Entry 7PZK (electron microscopy, 3.10 A resolution); this record covers chains B and C of the 4 polymer chains in the assembly.

== Chain B (and C) ==
Protein: Capsid protein
Source organism: Hepatitis B virus genotype D subtype ayw (isolate France/Tiollais/1979)
Notes: chain C of this document is another copy of the same molecule, construct and numbering; everything in this record applies to it too
UniProtKB: P03146 (CAPSD_HBVD3); residue numbers follow UniProt; this construct covers 1-183
Amino-acid sequence (183 residues; each row starts with the number of its first residue):
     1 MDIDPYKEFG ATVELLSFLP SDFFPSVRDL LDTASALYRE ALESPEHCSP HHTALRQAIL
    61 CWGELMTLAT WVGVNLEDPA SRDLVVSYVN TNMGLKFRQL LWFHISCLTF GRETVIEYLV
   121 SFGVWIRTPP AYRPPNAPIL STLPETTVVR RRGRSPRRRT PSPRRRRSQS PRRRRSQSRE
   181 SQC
Unresolved in the structure: 144-183
Swiss-Prot annotation at these positions:
  - region: Ser-155 to Gln-177 (3 X 8 AA repeats of S-P-R-R-R-[PR]-S-Q), Gln-177 to Cys-183 (RNA binding)
  - motif: Arg-158 to Arg-175 (Bipartite nuclear localization signal)
  - modified residue (Phosphoserine): Ser-155, Ser-162, Ser-170
  - natural variant: Thr-33 (T33N: In strain: Latvia), Ala-80 (A80I: In strain: Latvia), Phe-97 (F97L: Frequent mutation in chronic HBV carriers)
  - mutagenesis: Ser-155 (S155A: Complete loss of replication), Ser-162 (S162A: Complete loss of pregenomic RNA encapsidation and replication), Ser-170 (S170A: Partial loss of replication)
Residues lining bound ligands:
  - fragment of triton x-100 (TRT), molecule 1: Pro-5, Val-13, Ala-58, Cys-61, Trp-62, Leu-65, Asn-92, Met-93, Leu-95, Lys-96, Phe-97, Gln-99, Leu-100
  - fragment of triton x-100 (TRT), molecule 2: Gln-57, Leu-60, Cys-61, Glu-64
From the paper describing this entry:
  - binding site for fragment of triton x-100: Pro-5, Tyr-6, Ala-58, Leu-60, Cys-61, Trp-62, Glu-64, Leu-65, Asn-92, Met-93, Lys-96, Phe-97, Gln-99, Leu-100

== How chain B and chain C interact ==
Contacting residue pairs - 19 pairs, chain B then chain C:
  Pro-20(B) with Tyr-132(C)
  Asp-22(B) with Pro-129(C); Tyr-132(C), hydrogen bond
  Phe-23(B) with Tyr-132(C), hydrophobic
  Pro-25(B) with Arg-127(C)
  Asp-29(B) with Arg-127(C)
  Thr-33(B) with Phe-18(C); Arg-127(C)
  Ser-35(B) with Glu-14(C), hydrogen bond
  Ala-36(B) with Phe-18(C), hydrophobic
  Leu-37(B) with Phe-18(C), hydrophobic
  Arg-39(B) with Glu-14(C), salt bridge
  Phe-122(B) with Tyr-132(C), hydrophobic
  Ala-137(B) with Tyr-132(C), hydrophobic
  Ile-139(B) with Tyr-132(C); Pro-134(C)
  Thr-142(B) with Ser-121(C), hydrogen bond
  Leu-143(B) with Ser-121(C); Pro-138(C), hydrophobic
Interface residues without a listed pair, chain B (17 interface residues in all): Asp-32, Ser-141
Interface residues without a listed pair, chain C (15 interface residues in all): Leu-15, Val-120, Val-124, Trp-125, Thr-128, Ala-131, Arg-133

== Overview ==
17 residues of chain B face 15 of chain C across their interface; the contacts include 3 hydrogen bonds and 1
salt bridge. Among the polar pairs are Arg-39(B)/Glu-14(C), Asp-22(B)/Tyr-132(C) and Ser-35(B)/Glu-14(C). The
paper reports a binding site for fragment of triton x-100 at Pro-5(B), Tyr-6(B) and Ala-58(B) among others.
Chain B and chain C are both Capsid protein (Hepatitis B virus genotype D subtype ayw (isolate
France/Tiollais/1979)); the structure, HBc-WT in complex with Triton X-100, was determined by electron
microscopy together with 7PZ9, 7PZI, 7PZL, 7PZM and 7PZN from the same study.
